3BOW - chains B and C of the 3 polymer chains in the assembly; structure by X-ray diffraction, 2.40 A resolution.

Chain B:
Molecule: Calpain small subunit 1
Organism: Rattus norvegicus
Notes: EC 3.4.22.53
UniProtKB: Q64537 (CPNS1_RAT); residues 88-270 here = UniProt positions 88-270
Sequence (184 residues; row label = number of the first residue in the row):
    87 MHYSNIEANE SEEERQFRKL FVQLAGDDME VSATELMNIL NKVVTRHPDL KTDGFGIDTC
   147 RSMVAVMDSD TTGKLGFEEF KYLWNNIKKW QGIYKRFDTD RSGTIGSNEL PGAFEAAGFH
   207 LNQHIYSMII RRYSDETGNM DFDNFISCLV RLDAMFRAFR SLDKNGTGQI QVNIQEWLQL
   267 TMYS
Disordered / not traced: 87-96
Differences from the reference sequence: expression tag (87)
Ligand contacts:
  - Ca2+ (CA), molecule 1: Ala-111, Gly-112, Asp-114, Glu-116, Val-117, Ser-118, Glu-121
  - Ca2+ (CA), molecule 2: Glu-116, Asp-154, Asp-156, Thr-158, Lys-160, Leu-161, Gly-162, Glu-165
  - Ca2+ (CA), molecule 3: Asp-139, Asp-227, Asp-229, Asn-230
  - Ca2+ (CA), molecule 4: Asp-184, Asp-186, Ser-188, Thr-190, Ile-191, Gly-192, Glu-195, Asn-225

Chain C:
Molecule: Calpastatin
Organism: Rattus norvegicus
UniProtKB: P27321 (ICAL_RAT); residue numbers follow UniProt; this construct covers 571-664
Sequence (95 residues; each row starts with the number of its first residue):
   570 MELDDALDEL SDSLGQRQPD PDENKPLDDK VKEKIKAEHS EKLGERDDTI PPEYRHLLDN
   630 DGKDKPEKPL TKNTEKPGQD QDPIDALSED LDSCP
Disordered / not traced: 570, 589-594, 630-649, 662-664
Differences from the reference sequence: expression tag (570)
What the authors report for this chain:
  - mutagenesis - G613A: decreased binding to Calpain-2 catalytic subunit

Chain B / chain C interface:
Residue-residue contacts (26; chain B residue first):
  Phe-103(B) with Leu-656(C), hydrophobic
  Leu-106(B) with Pro-652(C); Leu-656(C), hydrophobic
  Leu-110(B) with Pro-652(C), hydrophobic; Leu-656(C), hydrophobic
  Ile-125(B) with Ile-653(C), hydrophobic; Leu-656(C), hydrophobic
  Lys-128(B) with Ile-653(C)
  Val-129(B) with Ile-653(C); Leu-656(C), hydrophobic; Ser-657(C); Leu-660(C), hydrophobic
  Arg-132(B) with Ile-653(C); Asp-654(C), salt bridge; Ser-657(C)
  His-133(B) with Ser-657(C), hydrogen bond; Leu-660(C); Asp-661(C)
  Leu-136(B) with Leu-660(C), hydrophobic
  Trp-170(B) with Leu-656(C); Asp-659(C); Leu-660(C), hydrophobic
  Lys-174(B) with Asp-659(C), salt bridge
  Gln-177(B) with Leu-660(C), hydrogen bond (side chain-backbone); Asp-661(C)
  Lys-181(B) with Leu-660(C), hydrogen bond (side chain-backbone)
Also at the interface, not in a pair above, chain B (15 interface residues in all): Gln-109, Phe-166
Also at the interface, not in a pair above, chain C (9 interface residues in all): Ala-655

Summary:
Chain B and chain C form an interface of 15 and 9 residues respectively, with 3 hydrogen bonds and 2 salt
bridges. Polar pairs include Arg-132(B)/Asp-654(C), Lys-174(B)/Asp-659(C) and His-133(B)/Ser-657(C). Chain B
binds 4 copies of Ca2+. From the paper: G613A of chain C reduces binding to Calpain-2 catalytic subunit.
Here chain B is Calpain small subunit 1 and chain C is Calpastatin, both from Rattus norvegicus. Entry 3BOW
(Structure of M-calpain in complex with Calpastatin) was determined by X-ray diffraction.
